PDB entry 7T5T | X-ray diffraction, 1.35 A resolution | chain A

[Chain A]
Protein: CapP toxin
Source organism: Thauera sp. K11
UniProtKB: A0A290ZVI6 (A0A290ZVI6_9RHOO); residues 2-289 here = UniProt positions 2-289
Sequence (291 residues; row label = number of the first residue in the row; numbers below 1 keep their minus sign (Ser-1 is residue -1)):
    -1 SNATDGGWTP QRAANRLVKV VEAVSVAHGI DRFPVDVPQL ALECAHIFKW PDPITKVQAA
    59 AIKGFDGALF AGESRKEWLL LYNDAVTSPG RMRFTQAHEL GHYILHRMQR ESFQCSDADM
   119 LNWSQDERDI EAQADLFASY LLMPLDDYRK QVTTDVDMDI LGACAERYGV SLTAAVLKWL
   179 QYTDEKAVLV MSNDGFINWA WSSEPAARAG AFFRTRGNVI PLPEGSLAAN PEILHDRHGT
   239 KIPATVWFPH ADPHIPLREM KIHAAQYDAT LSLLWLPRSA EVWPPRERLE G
Unresolved in the structure: -1 to 5, 214-215, 286-289
Differences from the reference sequence: expression tag (-1 to 1)
Bound ions: Zn2+: His96, His100, Cys113, Glu129
Residues lining bound ligands: N-cyclohexyltaurine (NHE; 2-[N-cyclohexylamino]ethane sulfonic acid): Arg14, Lys17, Val18
From the paper describing this entry:
  - Zn2+ coordination: His96, His100, Cys113, Glu129
  - catalytic residues: Glu97 (proposed by the authors, not directly observed)

[Overview]
Chain A binds N-cyclohexyltaurine. His96, His100, Cys113 and Glu129 coordinate Zn2+. From the paper: the
catalytic residue Glu97; Zn2+ coordination by His96, His100 and Cys113 among others.
Chain A is CapP toxin (Thauera sp. K11); the structure, Structure of Thauera sp. K11 CapP, was determined by
X-ray diffraction, deposited together with 7T5U, 7T5V and 7T5W.
